9GUQ - chains A and E of the 24 polymer chains in the assembly; structure by electron microscopy, 3.10 A resolution.

== Chain A ==
Molecule: 16S ribosomal RNA
From: Escherichia coli K-12
Sequence (1541 nucleotides; row label = number of the first residue in the row):
     1 AAAUUGAAGA GUUUGAUCAU GGCUCAGAUU GAACGCUGGC GGCAGGCCUA ACACAUGCAA
    61 GUCGAACGGU AACAGGAAGA AGCUUGCUUC UUUGCUGACG AGUGGCGGAC GGGUGAGUAA
   121 UGUCUGGGAA ACUGCCUGAU GGAGGGGGAU AACUACUGGA AACGGUAGCU AAUACCGCAU
   181 AACGUCGCAA GACCAAAGAG GGGUACCUUC GGGCCUCUUG CCAUCGGAUG UGCCCAGAUG
   241 GGAUUAGCUA GUAGGUGGGG UAACGGCUCA CCUAGGCGAC GAUCCCUAGC UGGUCUGAGA
   301 GGAUGACCAG CCACACUGGA ACUGAGACAC GGUCCAGACU CCUACGGGAG GCAGCAGUGG
   361 GGAAUAUUGC ACAAUGGGCG CAAGCCUGAU GCAGCCAUGC CGCGUGUAUG AAGAAGGCCU
   421 UCGGGUUGUA AAGUACUUUC AGCGGGGAGG AAGGGAGUAA AGUUAAUACC UUUGCUCAUU
   481 GACGUUACCC GCAGAAGAAG CACCGGCUAA CUCCGUGCCA GCAGCCXCGG UAAUACGGAG
   541 GGUGCAAGCG UUAAUCGGAA UUACUGGGCG UAAAGCGCAC GCAGGCGGUU UGUUAAGUCA
   601 GAUGUGAAAU CCCCGGGCUC AACCUGGGAA CUGCAUCUGA UACUGGCAAG CUUGAGUCUC
   661 GUAGAGGGGG GUAGAAUUCC AGGUGUAGCG GUGAAAUGCG UAGAGAUCUG GAGGAAUACC
   721 GGUGGCGAAG GCGGCCCCCU GGACGAAGAC UGACGCUCAG GUGCGAAAGC GUGGGGAGCA
   781 AACAGGAUUA GAUACCCUGG UAGUCCACGC CGUAAACGAU GUCGACUUGG AGGUUGUGCC
   841 CUUGAGGCGU GGCUUCCGGA GCUAACGCGU UAAGUCGACC GCCUGGGGAG UACGGCCGCA
   901 AGGUUAAAAC UCAAAUGAAU UGACGGGGGC CCGCACAAGC GGUGGAGCAU GUGGUUUAAU
   961 UCGAUGXAAC GCGAAGAACC UUACCUGGUC UUGACAUCCA CGGAAGUUUU CAGAGAUGAG
  1021 AAUGUGCCUU CGGGAACCGU GAGACAGGUG CUGCAUGGCU GUCGUCAGCU CGUGUUGUGA
  1081 AAUGUUGGGU UAAGUCCCGC AACGAGCGCA ACCCUUAUCC UUUGUUGCCA GCGGUCCGGC
  1141 CGGGAACUCA AAGGAGACUG CCAGUGAUAA ACUGGAGGAA GGUGGGGAUG ACGUCAAGUC
  1201 AUCAUGGCCC UUACGACCAG GGCUACACAC GUGCUACAAU GGCGCAUACA AAGAGAAGCG
  1261 ACCUCGCGAG AGCAAGCGGA CCUCAUAAAG UGCGUCGUAG UCCGGAUUGG AGUCUGCAAC
  1321 UCGACUCCAU GAAGUCGGAA UCGCUAGUAA UCGUGGAUCA GAAUGCCACG GUGAAUACGU
  1381 UCCCGGGCCU UGUACACACC GCCCGUXACA CCAUGGGAGU GGGUUGCAAA AGAAGUAGGU
  1441 AGCUUAACCU UCGGGAGGGC GCUUACCACU UUGUGAUUCA UGACUGGGGU GAAGUCGUAA
  1501 CAAGGUAACC GUAGGGGAAC CUGCGGUUGG AUCACCUCCU U
Not modelled in the structure: 1492-1493
Modified / non-standard residues: PSU (pseudouridine-5'-monophosphate) at position 516, G7M (N7-methyl-guanosine-5'-monophosphate) at position 527, 2MG (2N-methylguanosine-5'-monophosphate) at position 966, 5MC (5-methylcytidine-5'-monophosphate) at position 967, 2MG (2N-methylguanosine-5'-monophosphate) at position 1207, 4OC (4n,o2'-methylcytidine-5'-monophosphate) at position 1402, 5MC (5-methylcytidine-5'-monophosphate) at position 1407, UR3 (3-methyluridine-5'-monophoshate) at position 1498, 2MG (2N-methylguanosine-5'-monophosphate) at position 1516, MA6 (6N-dimethyladenosine-5'-monophoshate) at position 1518, MA6 (6N-dimethyladenosine-5'-monophoshate) at position 1519
Bound ions: Mg2+ site 1 near G21 (its only coordinating residue here); Mg2+ site 2: C48, G115; Mg2+ site 3 near A53 (its only coordinating residue here); Mg2+ site 4: A59, U387; Mg2+ site 5: U62, G105; Mg2+ site 6 near G100 (its only coordinating residue here); Mg2+ site 7: A109, G331; Mg2+ site 8 near G111 (its only coordinating residue here); Mg2+ site 9: A116, G117, G289; Mg2+ site 10 near G145 (its only coordinating residue here); Mg2+ site 11: A174, C175; Mg2+ site 12: U180, A195; 66 more Mg2+ sites not listed

== Chain E ==
Name: Small ribosomal subunit protein uS4
From: Escherichia coli K-12
Reference sequence: P0A7V8 (RS4_ECOLI); residue numbers follow UniProt; this construct covers 1-206
Sequence (206 residues; numbered 1 to 206; the number before each row is that of its first residue):
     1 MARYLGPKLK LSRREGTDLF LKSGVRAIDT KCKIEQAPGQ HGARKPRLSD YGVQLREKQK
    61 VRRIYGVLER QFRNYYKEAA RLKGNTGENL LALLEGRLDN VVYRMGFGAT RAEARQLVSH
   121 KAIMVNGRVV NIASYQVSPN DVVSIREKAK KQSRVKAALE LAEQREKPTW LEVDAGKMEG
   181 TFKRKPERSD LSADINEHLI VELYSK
Not modelled in the structure: 1

== Chain A / chain E interface ==
Residue-residue contacts (111):
  A2(A) - Lys83(E)  sugar contact
  U5(A) - Gly84(E)  base contact
  A8(A) - Gln54(E)  hydrogen bond to the base
  A8(A) - Glu202(E)  hydrogen bond to the base
  A8(A) - Leu203(E)  base contact
  A8(A) - Ser205(E)  base contact
  A8(A) - Lys206(E)  hydrogen bond to the base
  C401(A) - Arg70(E)  salt bridge to the phosphate
  C401(A) - Asn74(E)  hydrogen bond to the phosphate
  G402(A) - Gln71(E)  phosphate contact
  G402(A) - Ile132(E)  sugar contact
  G402(A) - Ser134(E)  hydrogen bond to the phosphate
  C403(A) - Gln71(E)  phosphate contact
  C403(A) - Ala133(E)  phosphate contact
  C403(A) - Ser134(E)  hydrogen bond to the phosphate
  G404(A) - Ala2(E)  hydrogen bond to the base
  G404(A) - Arg115(E)  salt bridge to the phosphate
  G404(A) - Ser119(E)  sugar contact
  U405(A) - Ala2(E)  hydrogen bond to the base
  U405(A) - Arg3(E)  salt bridge to the phosphate
  U405(A) - Leu5(E)  base contact
  G406(A) - Arg3(E)  phosphate contact
  G406(A) - Leu5(E)  phosphate contact
  G406(A) - Gln116(E)  hydrogen bond to the sugar
  U407(A) - Arg3(E)  salt bridge to the phosphate
  U407(A) - Lys8(E)  phosphate contact
  U407(A) - Thr110(E)  phosphate contact
  U407(A) - Ala112(E)  phosphate contact
  U407(A) - Glu113(E)  hydrogen bond to the sugar
  U407(A) - Gln116(E)  sugar contact
  A408(A) - Leu21(E)  phosphate contact
  A408(A) - Ser23(E)  hydrogen bond to the phosphate
  A408(A) - Thr110(E)  hydrogen bond to the phosphate
  A408(A) - Glu113(E)  sugar contact
  U409(A) - Lys22(E)  phosphate contact
  U409(A) - Ser23(E)  hydrogen bond to the phosphate
  G410(A) - Arg26(E)  salt bridge to the phosphate
  G410(A) - Lys31(E)  salt bridge to the phosphate
  A411(A) - Arg26(E)  salt bridge to the phosphate
  G413(A) - Lys31(E)  base contact
  G413(A) - Cys32(E)  base contact
  G425(A) - Lys33(E)  phosphate contact
  U426(A) - Lys33(E)  salt bridge to the phosphate
  U426(A) - Gln36(E)  phosphate contact
  U426(A) - Gly39(E)  sugar contact
  U427(A) - Arg13(E)  salt bridge to the phosphate
  U427(A) - Gly39(E)  phosphate contact
  G428(A) - Pro7(E)  phosphate contact
  G428(A) - Lys10(E)  salt bridge to the phosphate
  U429(A) - Leu9(E)  sugar contact
  U429(A) - Lys22(E)  hydrogen bond to the phosphate
  U429(A) - Lys31(E)  sugar contact
  U429(A) - Cys32(E)  phosphate contact
  A430(A) - Pro7(E)  phosphate contact
  A430(A) - Lys8(E)  hydrogen bond to the phosphate
  A430(A) - Leu9(E)  hydrogen bond to the phosphate
  A430(A) - Lys22(E)  salt bridge to the phosphate
  U437(A) - Gln116(E)  base contact
  U437(A) - His120(E)  hydrogen bond to the sugar
  U437(A) - Gln152(E)  sugar contact
  U437(A) - Arg154(E)  hydrogen bond to the sugar
  U438(A) - His120(E)  sugar contact
  U439(A) - Ser119(E)  hydrogen bond to the sugar
  U439(A) - His120(E)  base contact
  U439(A) - Lys121(E)  phosphate contact
  U439(A) - Asn131(E)  hydrogen bond to the sugar
  C490(A) - Arg146(E)  salt bridge to the phosphate
  G491(A) - Lys148(E)  salt bridge to the phosphate
  A495(A) - Gln116(E)  base contact
  A495(A) - His120(E)  base contact
  A499(A) - Ala2(E)  base contact
  U508(A) - Tyr51(E)  sugar contact
  A509(A) - Ser49(E)  hydrogen bond to the phosphate
  A509(A) - Tyr51(E)  phosphate contact
  A509(A) - Gly52(E)  sugar contact
  A509(A) - Leu55(E)  sugar contact
  A509(A) - Arg56(E)  sugar contact
  C511(A) - His41(E)  hydrogen bond to the base
  C511(A) - Arg44(E)  hydrogen bond to the phosphate
  U512(A) - Gln40(E)  sugar contact
  U512(A) - His41(E)  hydrogen bond to the sugar
  U512(A) - Arg44(E)  salt bridge to the phosphate
  G540(A) - Gln40(E)  base contact
  G541(A) - Gly39(E)  sugar contact
  G541(A) - Gln40(E)  hydrogen bond to the sugar
  G542(A) - Lys10(E)  salt bridge to the phosphate
  G542(A) - Arg14(E)  phosphate contact
  G542(A) - Gly39(E)  sugar contact
  U543(A) - Lys10(E)  phosphate contact
  U543(A) - Arg14(E)  salt bridge to the phosphate
  U543(A) - Arg56(E)  phosphate contact
  G544(A) - Arg56(E)  salt bridge to the phosphate
  G544(A) - Gln59(E)  hydrogen bond to the phosphate
  G544(A) - Arg63(E)  salt bridge to the phosphate
  C545(A) - Lys58(E)  salt bridge to the phosphate
  C545(A) - Gln59(E)  hydrogen bond to the phosphate
  C545(A) - Arg62(E)  salt bridge to the phosphate
  C545(A) - Glu69(E)  phosphate contact
  A546(A) - Tyr4(E)  base contact
  A546(A) - Leu68(E)  phosphate contact
  A546(A) - Glu69(E)  hydrogen bond to the phosphate
  A546(A) - Arg70(E)  hydrogen bond to the phosphate
  A547(A) - Ala2(E)  phosphate contact
  A547(A) - Leu68(E)  phosphate contact
  C613(A) - Arg81(E)  salt bridge to the phosphate
  C614(A) - Arg81(E)  salt bridge to the phosphate
  U619(A) - Val130(E)  base contact
  U619(A) - Asn131(E)  hydrogen bond to the base
  U619(A) - Ile132(E)  base contact
  C620(A) - Ile132(E)  base contact
  C620(A) - Tyr135(E)  sugar contact
Interface residues without a listed pair, chain A (54 interface residues in all): A26, C400, C418, C419, C436, C440, C489, C492, G548, C549
Interface residues without a listed pair, chain E (69 interface residues in all): Val25, Thr30, Pro38, Ala80, Thr86, Val129, Gln136

== Overview ==
Chain A and chain E form an interface of 54 and 69 residues respectively; the contacts include 30 hydrogen
bonds and 22 salt bridges. Polar pairs include A8(A)-Gln54(E), A8(A)-Glu202(E) and A8(A)-Lys206(E). The Mg2+
site 2 is built by C48(A) and G115(A).
Here chain A is 16S ribosomal RNA and chain E is Small ribosomal subunit protein uS4, both from Escherichia
coli K-12. Entry 9GUQ (30S PIC (Pre-Initiation complex)) was determined by electron microscopy (same
publication as 9GUP, 9GUR, 9GUS, 9GUT, 9GUU, 9GUV, 9GUW and 9GUX).
